PDB entry 8XVH | electron microscopy, 3.26 A resolution | chains T and R of the 6 polymer chains in the assembly

Chain T:
Molecule: Endothelin-1
From: Homo sapiens
UniProtKB: P05305 (EDN1_HUMAN); residues 1-21 here correspond to UniProt positions 53-73 (UniProt number = residue number + 52)
Sequence (21 residues; numbered 1 to 21; the number before each row is that of its first residue):
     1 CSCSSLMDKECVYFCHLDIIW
Cystine bridges: Cys1-Cys15, Cys3-Cys11
Curated features (UniProtKB/Swiss-Prot):
  - site: Trp21 (Cleavage)

Chain R:
Molecule: Exo-alpha-sialidase, Endothelin receptor type B
From: Clostridium perfringens
Notes: EC 3.2.1.18
UniProtKB: chimeric construct of Q59310, P24530: residues -385 to 66 from Q59310 (Q59310_CLOPF) positions 243-694 (UniProt number = residue number + 628); residues 67-406 from P24530 positions 67-406 (same numbers)
Sequence (837 residues; each row starts with the number of its first residue; numbers below 1 keep their minus sign (Met-412 is residue -412)):
  -412 MKTIIALSYIFCLVFADYKDDDDAGRAVEGAVKTEPVDLFHPGFLNSSNY
  -362 RIPALFKTKEGTLIASIDARRHGGADAPNNDIDTAVRRSEDGGKTWDEGQ
  -312 IIMDYPDKSSVIDTTLIQDDETGRIFLLVTHFPSKYGFWNAGLGSGFKNI
  -262 DGKEYLCLYDSSGKEFTVRENVVYDKDSNKTEYTTNALGDLFKNGTKIDN
  -212 INSSTAPLKAKGTSYINLVYSDDDGKTWSEPQNINFQVKKDWMKFLGIAP
  -162 GRGIQIKNGEHKGRIVVPVYYTNEKGKQSSAVIYSDDSGKNWTIGESPND
  -112 NRKLENGKIINSKTLSDDAPQLTECQVVEMPNGQLKLFMRNLSGYLNIAT
   -62 SFDGGATWDETVEKDTNVLEPYCQLSVINYSQKVDGKDAVIFSNPNARSR
   -12 SNGTVRIGLINQVGTYENGEPKYEFDWKYNKLVKPGYYAYSCLTELSNGN
    38 IGLLYEGTPSEEMSYIEMNLKYLESGANKAPAEVPKGDRTAGSPPRTISP
    88 PPCQGPIEIKETFKYINTVVSCLVFVLGIIGNSTLLRIIYKNKCMRNGPN
   138 ILIASLALGDLLHIVIDIPINVYKLLAEDWPFGAEMCKLVPFIQKASVGI
   188 TVLSLCALSIDRYRAVASWSRIKGIGVPKWTAVEIVLIWVVSVVLAVPEA
   238 IGFDIITMDYKGSYLRICLLHPVQKTAFMQFYKTAKDWWLFSFYFCLPLA
   288 ITAFFYTLMTCEMLRKKSGMQIALNDHLKQRREVAKTVFCLVLVFALCWL
   338 PLHLSRILKLTLYNQNDPNRCELLSFLLVLDYIGINMASLNSCINPIALY
   388 LVSKRFKNCFKSCLCCWCQLEVLFQGPHHHHHHHHHH
Disordered / not traced: -412 to 86, 303-310, 400-424
Cystine bridges: Cys90-Cys358, Cys174-Cys255
Construct notes: initiating methionine (-412); expression tag (-411 to -386, 407-424); conflict Ser-235 (Gly393 in Q59310)
Curated features (UniProtKB/Swiss-Prot):
  - modified residue: Ser305 (Phosphoserine)
  - lipidation (S-palmitoyl cysteine): Cys402, Cys403, Cys405
Reported in the primary citation:
  - mutagenesis - W167A, F169A: decreased signaling with Endothelin-1 (chain T)
  - contacts within the chain: Trp167-Phe169 (pi stacking) (proposed by the authors, not directly observed)
  - mutagenesis - H150Y, V177F: decreased signaling in response to zibotentan

How chain T and chain R interact:
Contacting residue pairs - 47 pairs, chain T then chain R:
  Cys1(T) - Leu256(R)
  Cys1(T) - Leu257(R)  hydrogen bond (backbone-backbone)
  Ser2(T) - Leu257(R)
  Cys3(T) - Pro259(R)
  Cys3(T) - Lys270(R)  hydrogen bond (backbone-side chain)
  Ser4(T) - Pro259(R)
  Leu6(T) - Ile243(R)  hydrophobic
  Leu6(T) - Met245(R)
  Leu6(T) - Pro259(R)  hydrophobic
  Met7(T) - Pro87(R)
  Asp8(T) - Pro87(R)
  Asp8(T) - Tyr350(R)
  Lys9(T) - Met245(R)
  Lys9(T) - Asp246(R)
  Lys9(T) - Tyr247(R)
  Glu10(T) - Pro87(R)
  Glu10(T) - Tyr247(R)  hydrogen bond
  Glu10(T) - Arg357(R)  salt bridge
  Val12(T) - Met245(R)  hydrophobic
  Val12(T) - Ile254(R)  hydrophobic
  Tyr13(T) - Ile94(R)
  Tyr13(T) - Tyr247(R)  hydrophobic
  Tyr13(T) - Lys248(R)
  Phe14(T) - Leu361(R)  hydrophobic
  Phe14(T) - Leu364(R)  hydrophobic
  Phe14(T) - Leu365(R)  hydrophobic
  His16(T) - Lys161(R)
  His16(T) - Glu165(R)
  His16(T) - Leu252(R)
  His16(T) - Ile254(R)
  Leu17(T) - Glu165(R)
  Leu17(T) - Leu365(R)
  Asp18(T) - Lys161(R)  hydrogen bond (backbone-side chain)
  Asp18(T) - Asp368(R)
  Asp18(T) - Tyr369(R)
  Ile19(T) - Asn158(R)
  Ile19(T) - Leu339(R)  hydrophobic
  Ile19(T) - Asp368(R)
  Ile20(T) - Ile157(R)  hydrophobic
  Ile20(T) - Asn158(R)
  Ile20(T) - Lys161(R)
  Ile20(T) - Trp167(R)  hydrophobic
  Ile20(T) - Val177(R)  hydrophobic
  Ile20(T) - Gln181(R)  hydrogen bond (backbone-side chain)
  Trp21(T) - Gln181(R)
  Trp21(T) - Lys273(R)
  Trp21(T) - Arg343(R)  hydrogen bond (backbone-side chain)
Other interface residues (no listed pair), chain T (21 interface residues in all): Ser5, Cys11, Cys15
Other interface residues (no listed pair), chain R (38 interface residues in all): Lys182, Val185, Cys255, Leu277, Trp336, His340, Lys346, Ile372

In short:
The interface between chain T and chain R involves 21 residues on one side and 38 on the other; the contacts
include 6 hydrogen bonds and 1 salt bridge. Polar pairs include Glu10(T)-Arg357(R), Cys3(T)-Lys270(R) and
Glu10(T)-Tyr247(R). The paper reports that W167A and F169A of chain R reduce signaling with Endothelin-1
(chain T); contacts within the chain involving Phe169(R) and Trp167(R); 4 substitutions were tested in all.
Chain T is Endothelin-1 (Homo sapiens) and chain R is Exo-alpha-sialidase, Endothelin receptor type B
(Clostridium perfringens); the structure, Cryo-EM structure of ETBR bound with Endothelin1, was determined by
electron microscopy, deposited together with 8XVE and 8XVI.
